6D78 - chains A and E of the 5 polymer chains in the assembly; structure by X-ray diffraction, 2.35 A resolution.

[Chain A]
Name: HLA class I histocompatibility antigen, A-2 alpha chain
Source organism: Homo sapiens
UniProtKB: P01892 (1A02_HUMAN); residues 1-275 here correspond to UniProt positions 25-299 (UniProt number = residue number + 24)
Chain sequence (276 residues; numbered 0 to 275; the number before each row is that of its first residue; numbering starts at 0):
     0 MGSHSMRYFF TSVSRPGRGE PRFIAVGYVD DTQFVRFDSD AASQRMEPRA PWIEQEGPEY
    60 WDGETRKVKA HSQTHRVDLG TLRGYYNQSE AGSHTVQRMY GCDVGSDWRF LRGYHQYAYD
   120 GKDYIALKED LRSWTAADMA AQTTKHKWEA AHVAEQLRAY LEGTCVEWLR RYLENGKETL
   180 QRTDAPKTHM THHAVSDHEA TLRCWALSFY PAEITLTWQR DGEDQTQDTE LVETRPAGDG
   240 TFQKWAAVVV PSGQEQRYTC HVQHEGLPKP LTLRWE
Unresolved in the structure: 0
Differences from the reference sequence: initiating methionine (0)
Disulfide bonds: Cys101-Cys164, Cys203-Cys259

[Chain E]
Name: DMF5 beta chain
Source organism: Homo sapiens
UniProtKB: K7N5M4 (K7N5M4_HUMAN); residues 121-245 here correspond to UniProt positions 125-249 (UniProt number = residue number + 4)
Chain sequence (243 residues; row label = number of the first residue in the row):
     3 MIAGITQAPT SQILAAGRRM TLRCTQDMRH NAMYWYRQDL GLGLRLIHYS NTAGTTGKGE
    63 VPDGYSVSRA NTDDFPLTLA SAVPSQTSVY FCASSWSFGT EAFFGQGTRL TVVEDLNKVF
   123 PPEVAVFEPS EAEISHTQKA TLVCLATGFY PDHVELSWWV NGKEVHSGVC TDPQPLKEQP
   183 ALNDSRYALS SRLRVSATFW QDPRNHFRCQ VQFYGLSEND EWTQDRAKPV TQIVSAEAWG
   243 RAD
Unresolved in the structure: 3-5
Differences from the reference sequence: conflict Asp204 (Asn208 in K7N5M4)
Disulfide bonds: Cys26-Cys94, Cys146-Cys211

[Chain A / chain E interface]
Pairs across the interface - 10 pairs, chain A then chain E:
  Arg65(A) - Tyr51(E)
  Ala69(A) - Asn53(E)
  Ala69(A) - Phe100(E)  hydrophobic
  Gln72(A) - Asn53(E)  hydrogen bond
  Gln72(A) - Thr54(E)
  Gln72(A) - Thr57(E)
  Val76(A) - Thr54(E)
  Lys146(A) - Trp98(E)
  Ala150(A) - Trp98(E)  hydrophobic
  Gln155(A) - Thr102(E)
Other interface residues (no listed pair), chain A (10 interface residues in all): Lys66, His70, Thr73
Other interface residues (no listed pair), chain E (8 interface residues in all): Ala55

[Summary]
The interface between chain A and chain E involves 10 residues on one side and 8 on the other, with 1 hydrogen
bond. The hydrogen-bonded pair is Gln72(A)-Asn53(E).
Chain A is HLA class I histocompatibility antigen, A-2 alpha chain and chain E is DMF5 beta chain, both from
Homo sapiens; the structure, The complex between high-affinity TCR DMF5(alpha-D26Y,beta-L98W) and human Class
I MHC HLA-A2 with the bound MART-1(27-35)peptide, was determined by X-ray diffraction (same publication as
6DKP).
